5MPO - chains C and D of the 4 polymer chains in the assembly; structure by X-ray diffraction, 2.43 A resolution.

# Chain C (and D)
Molecule: Molybdopterin synthase catalytic subunit
From: Homo sapiens
Notes: EC 2.8.1.12; chain D of this document is another copy of the same molecule, construct and numbering; everything in this record applies to it too
Reference sequence: O96007 (MOC2B_HUMAN); residue numbers follow UniProt; this construct covers 27-179
Chain sequence (154 residues; each row starts with the number of its first residue):
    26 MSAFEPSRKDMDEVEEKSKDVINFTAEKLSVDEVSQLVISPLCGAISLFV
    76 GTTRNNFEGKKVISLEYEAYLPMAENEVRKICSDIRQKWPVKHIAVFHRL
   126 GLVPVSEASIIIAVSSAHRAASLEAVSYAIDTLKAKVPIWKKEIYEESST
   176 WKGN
Disordered / not traced: 26-39, 172-179 (chain D: 26-40, 172-179)
Sequence notes: initiating methionine (26)
Swiss-Prot annotation at these positions:
  - binding site (substrate): His-143, Arg-144, Lys-159, Lys-166 to Glu-168
  - natural variant: Glu-168 (E168K: In MOCODB)

# Interface between chain C and chain D
Contacting residue pairs (58; chain C residue first):
  Val-56(C) with Val-56(D), hydrophobic; Asp-57(D); Ser-60(D)
  Asp-57(C) with Asp-57(D), hydrogen bond (backbone-side chain)
  Ser-60(C) with Val-56(D)
  Ile-64(C) with Ser-131(D)
  Ser-65(C) with Ser-131(D)
  Pro-66(C) with Arg-79(D); Asn-80(D), hydrogen bond (backbone-backbone); Val-130(D), hydrophobic; Ser-131(D)
  Leu-67(C) with Arg-79(D); Asn-80(D); Asn-81(D)
  Cys-68(C) with Thr-77(D), hydrogen bond (backbone-side chain); Arg-79(D)
  Gly-69(C) with Val-75(D); Gly-76(D); Thr-77(D), hydrogen bond (backbone-backbone); Arg-79(D)
  Ala-70(C) with Phe-74(D), hydrophobic; Val-75(D)
  Ile-71(C) with Phe-74(D); Val-75(D), hydrogen bond (backbone-backbone)
  Ser-72(C) with Leu-73(D); Phe-74(D)
  Leu-73(C) with Ser-72(D); Leu-73(D), hydrogen bond (backbone-backbone)
  Phe-74(C) with Ala-70(D), hydrophobic; Ile-71(D); Ser-72(D); Arg-144(D)
  Val-75(C) with Gly-69(D); Ala-70(D); Ile-71(D), hydrogen bond (backbone-backbone)
  Gly-76(C) with Gly-69(D)
  Thr-77(C) with Cys-68(D), hydrogen bond (side chain-backbone); Gly-69(D), hydrogen bond (backbone-backbone); Ala-70(D)
  Arg-79(C) with Pro-66(D); Leu-67(D); Cys-68(D); Gly-69(D); Ala-142(D); His-143(D)
  Asn-80(C) with Pro-66(D), hydrogen bond (backbone-backbone)
  Ser-131(C) with Ile-64(D); Ser-65(D); Pro-66(D)
  Ala-142(C) with Arg-79(D)
  Arg-144(C) with Phe-74(D); Ile-155(D); Asp-156(D), salt bridge; Lys-159(D)
  Ser-152(C) with Leu-148(D)
  Ile-155(C) with Arg-144(D)
  Asp-156(C) with Arg-144(D), salt bridge
  Lys-159(C) with Arg-144(D)
Other interface residues (no listed pair), chain C (34 interface residues in all): Ser-55, Thr-78, Asn-81, Val-130, His-143, Ser-147, Leu-148, Val-151
Other interface residues (no listed pair), chain D (34 interface residues in all): Ser-55, Thr-78, Ser-147, Val-151, Ser-152

# Summary
Chain C and chain D each contribute 34 residues to their interface, with 10 hydrogen bonds and 2 salt bridges.
Polar pairs include Arg-144(C)/Asp-156(D), Asp-57(C)/Asp-57(D) and Cys-68(C)/Thr-77(D). Curated annotation
(UniProt) lists 6 substrate-binding residues on chain C.
Chain C and chain D are both Molybdopterin synthase catalytic subunit (Homo sapiens); the structure, Crystal
structure of human molybdopterin synthase complex, was determined by X-ray diffraction.
